Entry 8H8U (X-ray diffraction, 1.70 A resolution); this record covers chain A.

Chain A:
Protein: Lysozyme C
From: Gallus gallus
Notes: EC 3.2.1.17
Reference sequence: P00698 (LYSC_CHICK); residue numbers follow UniProt; this construct covers 19-147
Amino-acid sequence (129 residues; row label = number of the first residue in the row):
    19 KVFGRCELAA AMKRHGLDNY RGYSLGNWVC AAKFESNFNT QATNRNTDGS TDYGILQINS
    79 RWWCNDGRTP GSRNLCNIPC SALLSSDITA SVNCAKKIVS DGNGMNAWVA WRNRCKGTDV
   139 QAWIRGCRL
Disulfides: Cys-24/Cys-145, Cys-48/Cys-133, Cys-82/Cys-98, Cys-94/Cys-112
Ion coordination: Na+: Ser-78, Cys-82, Ser-90, Arg-91
Curated features (UniProtKB/Swiss-Prot):
  - active site: Glu-53, Asp-70
  - binding site (substrate): Asp-119
  - natural variant: Tyr-71 (Y71F; Y71S)

Overview:
Ser-78, Cys-82, Ser-90 and Arg-91 form the Na+ site. From UniProt: active-site residues Glu-53 and Asp-70 and
substrate-binding residue Asp-119.
Chain A is Lysozyme C (Gallus gallus); the structure, Room-temperature structure of lysozyme by pink-beam
serial crystallography (50 ms, center), was determined by X-ray diffraction (same publication as 8H8T, 8H8V
and 8H8W).
